8W78 - chains A and B of the 4 polymer chains in the assembly; structure by X-ray diffraction, 2.81 A resolution.

Chain A (and B):
Name: FI05204p
Source organism: Drosophila melanogaster
Notes: EC 1.1.3.15, 1.1.99.2; chain B of this document is another copy of the same molecule, construct and numbering; everything in this record applies to it too
UniProt: Q9VJ28 (Q9VJ28_DROME); residue numbers follow UniProt; this construct covers 41-455
Amino-acid sequence (415 residues; each row starts with the number of its first residue):
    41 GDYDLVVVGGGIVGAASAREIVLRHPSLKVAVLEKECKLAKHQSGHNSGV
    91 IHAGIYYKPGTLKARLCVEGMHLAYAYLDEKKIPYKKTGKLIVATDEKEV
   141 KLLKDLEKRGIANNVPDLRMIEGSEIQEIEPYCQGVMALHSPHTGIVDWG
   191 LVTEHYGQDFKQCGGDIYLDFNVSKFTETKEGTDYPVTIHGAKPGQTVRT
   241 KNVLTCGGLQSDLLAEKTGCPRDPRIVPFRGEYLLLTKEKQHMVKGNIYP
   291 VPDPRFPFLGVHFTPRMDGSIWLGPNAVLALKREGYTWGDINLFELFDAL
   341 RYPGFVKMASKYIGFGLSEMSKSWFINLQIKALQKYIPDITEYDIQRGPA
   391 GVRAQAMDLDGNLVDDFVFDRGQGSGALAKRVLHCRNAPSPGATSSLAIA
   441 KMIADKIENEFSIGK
Unresolved in the structure: 220-223, 455 (chain B: 220-223, 454-455)
Ligand contacts:
  - 2-oxoglutaric acid (AKG): Ser88, Val90, His92, Tyr273, Tyr289, Pro297, Phe298, Leu299, Gly300, His302, Pro315, Arg393
  - FAD (flavin-adenine dinucleotide): Val48, Gly49, Gly50, Gly51, Ile52, Val53, Gly54, Leu73, Glu74, Lys75, Glu76, His82, Gln83, Ser84, His86, Asn87, Ser88, Gly89, Val90, His92, Trp189, Phe211, Asn212, Val213, Cys246, Gly247, Gly248, Leu249, Gln250, Leu254, Tyr273, Tyr289, Pro315, Gly391, Val392, Arg393, Pro431, Gly432, Ala433, Thr434
Reported in the primary citation:
  - binding site for flavin-adenine dinucleotide: Gly49, Gly51, Gly54, Lys75, Ser88, Val90, His92, Trp189, Cys246, Gly248, Pro431
  - binding site for 2-oxoglutaric acid: Ser88, His92, Tyr289, Leu299, His302, Arg393
  - mutagenesis - A56D, H92A, H92R, H92Y, G110D, Y117C, G175V, G205D, G205V, S251L, R270Q, R270W, Y289A, P290L, H302A: abolished catalytic activity
  - mutagenesis - C77A, S88A, S181Y, K233N, F355C, R393A, A394V: decreased catalytic activity
  - catalytic residues: His92 (proposed by the authors, not directly observed)
  - mutagenesis - K130R, A134P, G150V, E170D, E170G, C173R, A178V, V284E, E324K, H424P: abolished expression
  - mutagenesis - G49D, G51R, G54R, K75E, W189C, C246R, G248A, G248V, S430Y, P431R: abolished binding to flavin-adenine dinucleotide
  - mutagenesis - H92R, H92Y: unchanged binding to flavin-adenine dinucleotide
  - self-association interface (contacts with another copy of this molecule); pairs are residue here / residue on that copy: Cys77-Cys77 (disulfide)

Chain A / chain B interface:
Residue-residue contacts - 21 pairs, chain A then chain B:
  Cys77(A) - Cys77(B)  disulfide
  Cys77(A) - Asp210(B)
  Asp210(A) - Cys77(B)
  Asp210(A) - Lys78(B)
  Asp210(A) - Lys81(B)  salt bridge
  Lys233(A) - Lys78(B)
  Lys322(A) - Asp330(B)  salt bridge
  Gly329(A) - Ile331(B)
  Gly329(A) - Asn332(B)
  Gly329(A) - Leu333(B)  hydrogen bond (backbone-backbone)
  Asp330(A) - Lys322(B)  salt bridge
  Asp330(A) - Ile331(B)
  Asp330(A) - Asn332(B)
  Ile331(A) - Gly329(B)
  Ile331(A) - Asp330(B)
  Ile331(A) - Ile331(B)  hydrogen bond (backbone-backbone)
  Ile331(A) - Leu333(B)  hydrophobic
  Asn332(A) - Gly329(B)
  Asn332(A) - Asp330(B)
  Leu333(A) - Gly329(B)  hydrogen bond (backbone-backbone)
  Phe334(A) - Trp328(B)  hydrophobic
Interface residues without a listed pair, chain A (12 interface residues in all): Thr327, Phe337
Inter-chain disulfides: Cys77(A)-Cys77(B)

Summary:
Chain A and chain B form an interface of 12 and 11 residues respectively; the contacts include 1 disulfide
bond, 3 hydrogen bonds and 3 salt bridges. Polar contacts include Asp210(A)-Lys81(B), Lys322(A)-Asp330(B) and
Gly329(A)-Leu333(B). The paper reports the catalytic residue His92(A); A56D, H92A and H92R of chain A, among
others, abolish catalytic activity; 42 substitutions were tested in all.
Chain A and chain B are both FI05204p (Drosophila melanogaster); the structure, Structure of Drosophila
melanogaster L-2-hydroxyglutarate dehydrogenase in complex with FAD and 2-oxoglutarate, was determined by
X-ray diffraction (same publication as 8W75 and 8W7F).
